5MWY - chain A; structure by X-ray diffraction, 1.75 A resolution.

Chain A:
Protein: Mineralocorticoid receptor
Source organism: Homo sapiens
Reference sequence: P08235 (MCR_HUMAN); residues 735-984 here = UniProt positions 735-984
Sequence (305 residues; row label = number of the first residue in the row):
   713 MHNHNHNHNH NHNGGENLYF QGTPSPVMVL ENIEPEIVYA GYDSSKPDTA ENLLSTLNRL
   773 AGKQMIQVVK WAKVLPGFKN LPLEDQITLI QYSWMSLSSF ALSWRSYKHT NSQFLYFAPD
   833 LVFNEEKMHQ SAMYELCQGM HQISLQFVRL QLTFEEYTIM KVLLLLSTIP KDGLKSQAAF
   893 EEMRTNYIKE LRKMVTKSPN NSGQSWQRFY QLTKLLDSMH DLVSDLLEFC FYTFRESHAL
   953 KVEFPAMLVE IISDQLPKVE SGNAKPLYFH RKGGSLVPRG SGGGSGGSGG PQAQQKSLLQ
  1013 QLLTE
Unresolved in the structure: 713-730, 733-736, 909-914, 985-1017
Construct notes: initiating methionine (713); expression tag (714-734, 985-1017); conflict S808 (Cys in P08235), S910 (Cys in P08235)
Ligand contacts: eplerenone (YNU): L766, L769, N770, L772, A773, Q776, W806, M807, S810, S811, L814, R817, F829, M845, C849, M852, L938, F941, C942, T945, F956
Reported in the primary citation:
  - binding site for eplerenone: N770, R817, T945
  - mutagenesis - M777V: unchanged signaling in response to eplerenone
  - specificity-determining residues: S811 (proposed by the authors, not directly observed)

Overview:
Bound to chain A: eplerenone. The paper reports a binding site for eplerenone at N770, R817 and T945; M777V
leaves signaling in response to eplerenone unchanged.
Chain A is Mineralocorticoid receptor (Homo sapiens); the structure, The structure of MR in complex with
eplerenone, was determined by X-ray diffraction (same publication as 5MWP).
